Entry 6K25 (X-ray diffraction, 2.40 A resolution); this record covers chain A.

[Chain A]
Molecule: Annexin A5
From: Homo sapiens
Reference sequence: P08758 (ANXA5_HUMAN); numbering as in UniProt (aligned over 2-320)
Amino-acid sequence (331 residues; row label = number of the first residue in the row; numbering starts at 0):
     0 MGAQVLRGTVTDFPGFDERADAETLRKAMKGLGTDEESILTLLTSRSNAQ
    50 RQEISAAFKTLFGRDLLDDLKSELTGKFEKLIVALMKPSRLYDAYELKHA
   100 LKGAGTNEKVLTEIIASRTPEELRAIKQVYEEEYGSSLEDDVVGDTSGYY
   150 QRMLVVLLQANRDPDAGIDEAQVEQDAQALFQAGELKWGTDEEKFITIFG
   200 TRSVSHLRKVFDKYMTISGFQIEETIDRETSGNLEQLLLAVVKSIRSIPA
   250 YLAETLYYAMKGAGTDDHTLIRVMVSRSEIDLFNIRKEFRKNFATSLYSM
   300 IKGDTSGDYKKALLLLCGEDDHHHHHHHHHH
Unresolved in the structure: 0-2, 318-330
Construct notes: initiating methionine (0); expression tag (1, 321-330)
Curated features (UniProtKB/Swiss-Prot):
  - motif: L314 to D319 ([IL]-x-C-x-x-[DE] motif)
  - modified residue: A2 (N-acetylalanine), S37 (Phosphoserine), K70 (N6-acetyllysine), K76 (N6-acetyllysine), K79 (N6-acetyllysine), K97 (N6-acetyllysine), K101 (N6-acetyllysine), K290 (N6-succinyllysine)
  - cross-link: K29 (Glycyl lysine isopeptide (Lys-Gly) (interchain with G-Cter in SUMO1))

[Overview]
Chain A is Annexin A5 (Homo sapiens); the structure, Crystal structure of Ca-unbound human Annexin A5 in low
salt condition, was determined by X-ray diffraction together with 6K22 from the same study.
